PDB entry 6EKJ | X-ray diffraction, 1.60 A resolution | chains A and B

Chain A:
Protein: Mitotic spindle assembly checkpoint protein MAD2B
Organism: Mus musculus
UniProt: Q9D752 (MD2L2_MOUSE); residue numbers follow UniProt; this construct covers 1-211
Chain sequence (211 residues; row label = number of the first residue in the row):
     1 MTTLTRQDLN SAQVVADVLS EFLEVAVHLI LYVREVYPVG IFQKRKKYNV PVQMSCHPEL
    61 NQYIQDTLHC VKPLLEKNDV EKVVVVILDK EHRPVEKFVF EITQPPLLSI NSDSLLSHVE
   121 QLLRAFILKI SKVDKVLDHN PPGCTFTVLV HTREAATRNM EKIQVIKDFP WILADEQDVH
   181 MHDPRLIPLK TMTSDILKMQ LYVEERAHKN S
Unresolved in the structure: 1, 208-211
Sequence notes: engineered mutation Ser-11 (Phe in Q9D752), Ala-12 (Gly in Q9D752), Lys-132 (Val in Q9D752), Val-133 (Cys in Q9D752), Lys-135 (Ala in Q9D752)
Ligand contacts: 3-cyclohexyl-1-propylsulfonic acid (CXS): Leu-74, Val-150, Thr-152, Arg-153, Glu-154, Ala-155, Thr-157, Arg-158, Asn-159, Gln-164, Ile-166, Trp-171

Chain B:
Protein: Chromosome alignment-maintaining phosphoprotein 1
Organism: Homo sapiens
Notes: fragment: 328-355
UniProt: Q96JM3 (CHAP1_HUMAN); residues 328-355 here = UniProt positions 328-355
Chain sequence (29 residues; each row starts with the number of its first residue):
   327 MSASSGPWKP AKPAPSVSPG PWKPIPSVS
Unresolved in the structure: 327-329, 352-355
Sequence notes: initiating methionine (327)
Curated features (UniProtKB/Swiss-Prot):
  - modified residue (Phosphoserine): Ser-344, Ser-355

How chain A and chain B interact:
Contacting residue pairs (43; chain A residue first):
  Tyr-37(A) / Ala-340(B)
  Tyr-37(A) / Pro-341(B)  hydrogen bond (side chain-backbone)
  His-57(A) / Val-343(B)  hydrogen bond (side chain-backbone)
  Leu-60(A) / Pro-341(B)  hydrophobic
  Tyr-63(A) / Pro-336(B)
  Tyr-63(A) / Lys-338(B)  hydrogen bond (side chain-backbone)
  Tyr-63(A) / Pro-339(B)
  Tyr-63(A) / Ala-340(B)  hydrogen bond (side chain-backbone)
  Tyr-63(A) / Pro-341(B)
  Glu-81(A) / Ser-330(B)
  Phe-146(A) / Ala-340(B)  hydrophobic
  Thr-147(A) / Lys-335(B)
  Val-148(A) / Trp-334(B)
  Val-148(A) / Lys-335(B)
  Val-148(A) / Pro-336(B)
  Leu-149(A) / Pro-333(B)  hydrophobic
  Leu-149(A) / Trp-334(B)
  Leu-149(A) / Lys-335(B)
  Val-150(A) / Pro-333(B)
  Val-150(A) / Trp-334(B)  hydrogen bond (backbone-backbone)
  His-151(A) / Ser-331(B)
  His-151(A) / Pro-333(B)
  Thr-152(A) / Ser-330(B)
  Thr-152(A) / Ser-331(B)  hydrogen bond (backbone-backbone)
  Glu-154(A) / Ser-330(B)
  Glu-154(A) / Ser-331(B)
  Glu-161(A) / Trp-334(B)
  Lys-162(A) / Trp-334(B)
  Gln-164(A) / Trp-334(B)
  Phe-169(A) / Pro-336(B)  hydrophobic
  Pro-170(A) / Pro-336(B)
  Pro-170(A) / Ala-337(B)  hydrogen bond (backbone-backbone)
  Trp-171(A) / Trp-334(B)
  Trp-171(A) / Lys-335(B)
  Trp-171(A) / Pro-336(B)
  Ile-172(A) / Trp-334(B)
  Ile-172(A) / Lys-335(B)  hydrogen bond (backbone-backbone)
  Leu-173(A) / Pro-333(B)
  Leu-173(A) / Trp-334(B)
  Ala-174(A) / Pro-333(B)  hydrogen bond (backbone-backbone)
  Asp-175(A) / Lys-335(B)  salt bridge
  Asp-178(A) / Lys-335(B)  salt bridge
  Val-179(A) / Pro-333(B)  hydrophobic
Other interface residues (no listed pair), chain A (29 interface residues in all): Glu-59, Thr-67, Arg-153, Arg-158
Other interface residues (no listed pair), chain B (14 interface residues in all): Gly-332, Ser-342

Overview:
Chain A and chain B form an interface of 29 and 14 residues respectively, with 9 hydrogen bonds and 2 salt
bridges. Polar contacts include Asp-175(A)/Lys-335(B), Asp-178(A)/Lys-335(B) and Tyr-37(A)/Pro-341(B). Bound
to chain A: 3-cyclohexyl-1-propylsulfonic acid.
Chain A is Mitotic spindle assembly checkpoint protein MAD2B (Mus musculus) and chain B is Chromosome
alignment-maintaining phosphoprotein 1 (Homo sapiens); the structure, Crystal structure of mammalian Rev7 in
complex with human Chromosome alignment-maintaining phosphoprotein 1, was determined by X-ray diffraction.
